PDB entry 3QQA | X-ray diffraction, 2.20 A resolution | chain A

# Chain A
Name: CmeR
Source organism: Campylobacter jejuni
UniProtKB: Q7B8P6 (Q7B8P6_CAMJE); residues 1-210 here = UniProt positions 1-210
Sequence (216 residues; row label = number of the first residue in the row; numbers below 1 keep their minus sign (His-5 is residue -5)):
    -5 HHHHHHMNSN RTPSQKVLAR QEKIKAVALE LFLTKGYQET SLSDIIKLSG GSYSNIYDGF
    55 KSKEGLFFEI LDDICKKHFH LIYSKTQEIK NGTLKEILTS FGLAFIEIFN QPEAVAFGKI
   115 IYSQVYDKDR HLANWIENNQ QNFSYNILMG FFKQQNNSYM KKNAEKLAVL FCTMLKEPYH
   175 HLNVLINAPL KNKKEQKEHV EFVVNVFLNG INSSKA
Not modelled in the structure: -5 to 5, 206-210
Differences from the reference sequence: expression tag (-5 to 0)
Residues lining bound ligands: taurocholic acid (TCH): Leu65, Ile68, Cys69, His72, Ile102, Phe103, Ala108, Phe111, Gly112, Ile115, Trp129, Ile130, Gln134, Phe137, Tyr139, Glu159, Val163, Lys170, Pro172, His174, His175, Leu176, Leu179
What the authors report for this chain:
  - binding site for taurocholic acid: His72, Phe103, Ala108, Phe111, Ile115, Trp129, Gln134, Phe137, Lys170, His175, Leu179
  - conformationally variable residues (side-chain flip): His72, Phe111, Ile115, Phe137, Tyr139, Lys170

# In short
Ligands of chain A: taurocholic acid. From the paper: a binding site for taurocholic acid at His72, Phe103 and
Ala108 among others; conformational variability at His72, Phe111 and Ile115 among others.
Chain A is CmeR (Campylobacter jejuni); the structure, Crystal structures of CmeR-bile acid complexes from
Campylobacter jejuni, was determined by X-ray diffraction.
